1KUJ - chains C and D of the 8 polymer chains in the assembly; structure by X-ray diffraction, 2.00 A resolution.

Chain C:
Protein: Jacalin alpha chain
Source organism: Artocarpus integer
Reference sequence: P18670 (LECA_ARTIN); residues 1-133 here = UniProt positions 1-133
Amino-acid sequence (133 residues; each row starts with the number of its first residue):
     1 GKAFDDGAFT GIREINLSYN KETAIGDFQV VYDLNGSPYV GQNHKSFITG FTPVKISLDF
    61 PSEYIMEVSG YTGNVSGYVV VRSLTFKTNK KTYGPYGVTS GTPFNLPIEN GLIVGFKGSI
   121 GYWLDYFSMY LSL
Curated features (UniProtKB/Swiss-Prot):
  - region: V68 to N89 (IgA-binding)
  - glycosylation (N-linked (GlcNAc...) asparagine): N43, N74
  - natural variant: K45 (K45L; K45T), M66 (M66D; M66V)
Small-molecule neighbours: methyl alpha-D-mannopyranoside (MMA): G1, F47, Y78, V80, G121, Y122, W123, D125

Chain D:
Protein: Jacalin beta chain
Source organism: Artocarpus integer
Reference sequence: P18671 (LEC1_ARTIN); residues 1-18 here correspond to UniProt positions 61-78 (UniProt number = residue number + 60)
Amino-acid sequence (18 residues; numbered 1 to 18; the number before each row is that of its first residue):
     1 NEQSGISQTV IVGPWGAK
Unresolved in the structure: 1-2

Chain C / chain D interface:
Pairs across the interface (28):
  A8(C) - T9(D)
  T72(C) - G16(D)
  V79(C) - G16(D)
  V81(C) - W15(D)
  F104(C) - W15(D)
  L106(C) - V12(D)  hydrophobic
  L106(C) - W15(D)  hydrophobic
  D125(C) - G16(D)
  Y126(C) - P14(D)  hydrophobic
  Y126(C) - W15(D)
  Y126(C) - A17(D)
  Y126(C) - K18(D)
  F127(C) - P14(D)
  F127(C) - W15(D)  hydrogen bond (backbone-backbone)
  S128(C) - I11(D)
  S128(C) - V12(D)
  S128(C) - G13(D)
  S128(C) - P14(D)
  M129(C) - V10(D)
  M129(C) - I11(D)
  M129(C) - V12(D)  hydrogen bond (backbone-backbone)
  M129(C) - W15(D)  hydrophobic
  Y130(C) - T9(D)
  Y130(C) - V10(D)
  Y130(C) - I11(D)  hydrophobic
  L131(C) - T9(D)
  L131(C) - V10(D)  hydrogen bond (backbone-backbone)
  L131(C) - V12(D)  hydrophobic
Also at the interface, not in a pair above, chain C (16 interface residues in all): V80, V114, K117

In short:
16 residues of chain C face 10 of chain D across their interface, with 3 hydrogen bonds. Main-chain hydrogen
bonds include F127(C)-W15(D), M129(C)-V12(D) and L131(C)-V10(D). Ligands of chain C: methyl
alpha-D-mannopyranoside.
Here chain C is Jacalin alpha chain and chain D is Jacalin beta chain, both from Artocarpus integer. Entry
1KUJ (Crystal structure of Jacalin complexed with 1-O-methyl-alpha-D-mannose) was determined by X-ray
diffraction (same publication as 1KU8).
